5VWW - chains B and C of the 4 polymer chains in the assembly; structure by X-ray diffraction, 2.80 A resolution.

== Chain B ==
Protein: Bcl-2 homologous antagonist/killer
From: Homo sapiens
UniProt: Q16611 (BAK_HUMAN); residues 23-186 here = UniProt positions 23-186
Chain sequence (170 residues; row label = number of the first residue in the row):
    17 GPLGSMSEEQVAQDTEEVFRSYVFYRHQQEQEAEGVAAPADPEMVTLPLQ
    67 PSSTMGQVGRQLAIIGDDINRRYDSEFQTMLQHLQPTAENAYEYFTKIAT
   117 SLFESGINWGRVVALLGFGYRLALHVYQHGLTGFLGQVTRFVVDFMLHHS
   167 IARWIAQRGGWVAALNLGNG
Unresolved in the structure: 17-22, 46-66, 186
Construct notes: expression tag (17-22); engineered mutation Ser-166 (Cys in Q16611)
Swiss-Prot annotation at these positions:
  - motif: Val-74 to Arg-88 (BH3), Ser-117 to Tyr-136 (BH1), Arg-169 to Gly-184 (BH2)
  - binding site (Zn(2+)): Asp-160, His-164
  - mutagenesis: His-164 (H164A: Strongly reduced zinc binding and homodimerization)

== Chain C ==
Protein: Bcl-2-like protein 11
UniProt: O43521 (B2L11_HUMAN); residue numbers follow UniProt; this construct covers 141-166
Chain sequence (26 residues; numbered 141 to 166; the number before each row is that of its first residue):
   141 DMRPEIRIAQELRRIGDEFNATYARR
Unresolved in the structure: 141
Construct notes: engineered mutation Arg-147 (Trp in O43521), Thr-162 (Tyr in O43521)
Swiss-Prot annotation at these positions:
  - mutagenesis: Gly-156 (G156A: Retains the ability to induce apoptosis. Abolishes interaction with BAX; in isoform Bim-alpha3 and isoform BimS. No effect on interaction with BCL2; G156E: Abolishes induction of apoptosis ...), Asn-160 (N160A: Retains the ability to induce apoptosis. Abolishes interaction with BCL2; in isoform Bim-alpha3 and isoform BimS. No effect on interaction with BAX)

== How chain B and chain C interact ==
Pairs across the interface (8; chain B residue first):
  Asn-182(B) with Arg-165(C)
  Leu-183(B) with Phe-159(C), hydrophobic; Tyr-163(C)
  Gly-184(B) with Tyr-163(C), hydrogen bond (backbone-backbone); Arg-165(C)
  Asn-185(B) with Thr-162(C); Tyr-163(C); Arg-165(C), hydrogen bond
Other interface residues (no listed pair), chain C (5 interface residues in all): Ala-164

== Summary ==
4 residues of chain B and 5 residues of chain C are in contact, with 2 hydrogen bonds. Polar pairs include
Asn-185(B)/Arg-165(C) and Gly-184(B)/Tyr-163(C). UniProt lists Zn2+-binding residues Asp-160(B) and His-164(B)
and one mutagenesis site on chain B; 2 mutagenesis sites on chain C.
Here chain B is Bcl-2 homologous antagonist/killer (Homo sapiens) and chain C is Bcl-2-like protein 11. Entry
5VWW (Bak core latch dimer in complex with Bim-RT - Tetragonal) was determined by X-ray diffraction, deposited
together with 5VWV, 5VWX, 5VWY, 5VWZ, 5VX0, 5VX2 and 5VX3.
